PDB entry 1GN1 | X-ray diffraction, 2.80 A resolution | chains A and B

[Chain A (and B)]
Name: Cct-gamma
Source organism: Mus musculus
Notes: fragment: apical domain, residues 209-380; chain B of this document is another copy of the same molecule, construct and numbering; everything in this record applies to it too
UniProt: P80318 (TCPG_MOUSE); residue numbers follow UniProt; this construct covers 210-380
Amino-acid sequence (178 residues; each row starts with the number of its first residue):
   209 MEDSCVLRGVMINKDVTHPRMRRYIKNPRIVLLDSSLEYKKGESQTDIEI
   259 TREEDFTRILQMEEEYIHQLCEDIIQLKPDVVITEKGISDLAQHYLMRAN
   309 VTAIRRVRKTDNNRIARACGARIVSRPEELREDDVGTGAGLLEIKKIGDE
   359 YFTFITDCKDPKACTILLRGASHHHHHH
Not modelled in the structure: 209-213, 250-260, 376-386 (chain B: 209-210, 249-270, 379-386)
Disulfides: Cys366-Cys372
UniProt features mapped onto this chain:
  - modified residue: Lys222 (N6-acetyllysine), Ser243 (Phosphoserine), Ser244 (Phosphoserine), Tyr247 (Phosphotyrosine), Ser252 (Phosphoserine)
  - cross-link (Glycyl lysine isopeptide (Lys-Gly)): Lys248 (interchain with G-Cter in SUMO2), Lys249 (interchain with G-Cter in SUMO2)

[How chain A and chain B interact]
Contacting residue pairs (22; chain A residue first):
  Val214(A) - Gly378(B)
  Met219(A) - Met219(B)  hydrophobic
  Met219(A) - Phe360(B)  hydrophobic
  Arg316(A) - Asp357(B)
  Arg316(A) - Glu358(B)  salt bridge
  Thr318(A) - Asp357(B)  hydrogen bond
  Arg322(A) - Gly356(B)  hydrogen bond (side chain-backbone)
  Arg322(A) - Asp357(B)  salt bridge
  Glu351(A) - Arg377(B)  salt bridge
  Lys353(A) - Arg377(B)
  Ile355(A) - Leu375(B)
  Gly356(A) - Arg322(B)  hydrogen bond (backbone-side chain)
  Asp357(A) - Arg316(B)
  Asp357(A) - Thr318(B)  hydrogen bond
  Asp357(A) - Asp319(B)
  Asp357(A) - Arg322(B)  salt bridge
  Glu358(A) - Arg316(B)  salt bridge
  Phe360(A) - Met219(B)  hydrophobic
  Phe360(A) - Phe360(B)  hydrophobic
  Phe362(A) - Leu376(B)  hydrophobic
  Phe362(A) - Arg377(B)
  Leu375(A) - Leu376(B)
Also at the interface, not in a pair above, chain A (16 interface residues in all): Leu215, Asp319
Also at the interface, not in a pair above, chain B (14 interface residues in all): Ile355

[In short]
Chain A and chain B form an interface of 16 and 14 residues respectively, with 4 hydrogen bonds and 5 salt
bridges. Polar pairs include Arg316(A)-Glu358(B), Arg322(A)-Asp357(B) and Glu351(A)-Arg377(B).
Both chains are Cct-gamma (Mus musculus). Entry 1GN1 (crystal structure of the mouse CCT gamma apical domain
(monoclinic)) was determined by X-ray diffraction (same publication as 1GML).
